PDB entry 7EW5 | X-ray diffraction, 3.61 A resolution | chains D and E of the 15 polymer chains in the assembly

[Chain D]
Molecule: Major capsid protein L1
From: Human papillomavirus type 6
Reference sequence: Q9W9C6 (Q9W9C6_9PAPI); residues -1 to 493 here correspond to UniProt positions 6-500 (UniProt number = residue number + 7)
Amino-acid sequence (496 residues; each row starts with the number of its first residue; numbers below 1 keep their minus sign (Met-2 is residue -2)):
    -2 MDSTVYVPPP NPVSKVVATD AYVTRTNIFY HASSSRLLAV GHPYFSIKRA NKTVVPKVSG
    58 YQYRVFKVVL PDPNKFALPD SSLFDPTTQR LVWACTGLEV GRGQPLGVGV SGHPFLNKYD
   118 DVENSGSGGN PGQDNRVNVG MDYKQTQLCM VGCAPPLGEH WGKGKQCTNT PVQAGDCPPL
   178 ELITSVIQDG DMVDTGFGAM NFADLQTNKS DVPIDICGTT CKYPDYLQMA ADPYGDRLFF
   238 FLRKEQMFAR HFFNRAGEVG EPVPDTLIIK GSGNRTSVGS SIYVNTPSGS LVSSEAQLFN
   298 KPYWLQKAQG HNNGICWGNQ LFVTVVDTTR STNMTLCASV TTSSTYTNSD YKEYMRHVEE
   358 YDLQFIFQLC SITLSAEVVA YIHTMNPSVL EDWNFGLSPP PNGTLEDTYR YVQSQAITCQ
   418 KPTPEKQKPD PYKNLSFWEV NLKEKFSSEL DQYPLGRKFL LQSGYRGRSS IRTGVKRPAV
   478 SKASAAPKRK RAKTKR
Disordered / not traced: -2 to 11, 393-425, 461-493
Sequence notes: initiating methionine (-2); conflict Val376 (Met383 in Q9W9C6)

[Chain E]
Molecule: Heavy chain of 13H5
From: Mus musculus
Amino-acid sequence (221 residues; numbered 1 to 221; the number before each row is that of its first residue):
     1 EVQLQQSGAE VVRSGASVKL SCTASGFNIK DYAIHWVKQR PEKGLEWIGA IDPEYGDTEY
    61 VPKFQGKATM TADTSSNTAY LQLSSLTSED TAVYYCNAGH DYDRGRFPYW GQGTLVTVSA
   121 AKTTPPSVYP LAPGSAAQTN SMVTLGCLVK GYFPEPVTVT WNSGSLSSGV HTFPAVLQSD
   181 LYTLSSSVTV PSSTWPSETV TCNVAHPASS TKVDKKIVPR D
Disordered / not traced: 219-221
Cystine bridges: Cys22-Cys96, Cys147-Cys202

[How chain D and chain E interact]
Contacting residue pairs (9; chain D residue first):
  Ile44(D) - Ile29(E)  hydrophobic
  Arg46(D) - Ile29(E)
  Ala47(D) - Asn28(E)
  Val337(D) - His100(E)
  Val337(D) - Asp101(E)
  Ser346(D) - His100(E)  hydrogen bond (backbone-side chain)
  Ser346(D) - Asp101(E)
  Lys349(D) - Lys30(E)
  Lys349(D) - Asp101(E)  salt bridge
Interface residues without a listed pair, chain D (8 interface residues in all): Lys45, Tyr351
Interface residues without a listed pair, chain E (7 interface residues in all): Asp103, Arg106

[Summary]
8 residues of chain D and 7 residues of chain E are in contact, with 1 hydrogen bond and 1 salt bridge. Polar
contacts include Lys349(D)-Asp101(E) and Ser346(D)-His100(E).
Chain D is Major capsid protein L1 (Human papillomavirus type 6) and chain E is Heavy chain of 13H5 (Mus
musculus); the structure, immune complex of HPV6 L1 pentamer and neutralizing antibody 13H5, was determined by
X-ray diffraction together with 7F8I from the same study.
